PDB entry 4DQO | X-ray diffraction, 2.44 A resolution | chains H and C of the 3 polymer chains in the assembly

# Chain H
Name: PG16 Fab Heavy Chain
From: Homo sapiens
Notes: antibody fragment or engineered binder
Chain sequence (246 residues; numbered 1 to 222 plus 24 insertion-coded residues; the number before each row is that of its first residue; a row labelled like 82A-82C holds insertion residues (82A, then the next letters in order)):
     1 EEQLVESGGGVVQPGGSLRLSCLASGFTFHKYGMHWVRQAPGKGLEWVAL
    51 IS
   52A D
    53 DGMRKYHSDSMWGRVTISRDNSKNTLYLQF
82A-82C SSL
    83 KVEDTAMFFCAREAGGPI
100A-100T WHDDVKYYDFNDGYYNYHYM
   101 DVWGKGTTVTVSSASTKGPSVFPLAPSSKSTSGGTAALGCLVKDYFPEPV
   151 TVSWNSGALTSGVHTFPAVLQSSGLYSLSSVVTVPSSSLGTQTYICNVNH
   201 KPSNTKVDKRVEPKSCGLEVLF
Not modelled in the structure: 217-222
Modified residues: Glu1 (pyroglutamic acid; PCA); Tyr100H (o-sulfo-l-tyrosine; TYS)
Disulfides: Cys22-Cys92, Cys140-Cys196
Reported in the primary citation:
  - binding site for N-acetyl-alpha-neuraminic acid: Lys57, His59
  - binding site for beta-D-galactopyranose: Trp64
  - mutagenesis - W64R: decreased binding to N-glycan 173

# Chain C
Name: 1FD6-V1V2 scaffold ZM109 HIV-1 strain
From: Human immunodeficiency virus 1
Chain sequence (124 residues; numbered 118 to 246 plus 16 insertion-coded residues; 21 numbers in that range are skipped by the numbering (no residue carries them; nothing is unmodelled there); the number before each row is that of its first residue; a row labelled like 178A-178P holds insertion residues (178A, then the next letters in order)):
   118 MTTFKLAACVTLACT
   143 SPAAHAESETRVKHCSFNITTDVKDRKQKVNATFYD
178A-178P LDIVPLSSSDASSASS
   190 LYRLISCQTTTTEAVDAATAAKVFKQYANDNGIDGEWTYDDATKTFTVTE
   240 GLEVLFQ
Not modelled in the structure: 118, 143-152, 178, 178A-178P, 239-246
Disulfides: Cys126-Cys196, Cys131-Cys157
Glycans and other covalent adducts: N-acetylglucosamine (NAG) linked to Asn160; glycan linked to Asn173
Reported in the primary citation:
  - post-translational modification sites: Asn160, Asn173

# Interface between chain H and chain C
Contacting residue pairs - 21 pairs, chain H then chain C:
  Asp100D(H) with Asp167(C)
  Val100E(H) with Asp167(C); Lys169(C)
  Lys100F(H) with Asp167(C), hydrogen bond (backbone-backbone); Arg168(C); Lys169(C), hydrogen bond (backbone-backbone)
  Tyr100G(H) with Asn160(C); Lys169(C)
  Tyr100H(H) with Arg168(C); Lys169(C), hydrogen bond (backbone-backbone); Gln170(C); Lys171(C), hydrogen bond (backbone-backbone)
  Asp100I(H) with Gln170(C)
  Phe100J(H) with Lys171(C); Val172(C); Asn173(C)
  Asn100K(H) with Gln170(C)
  Asp100L(H) with Thr163(C); Arg168(C), salt bridge; Gln170(C)
  Tyr100O(H) with Lys171(C)
From the paper, about this interface:
  - pairs named by the authors: Arg168(C)-Asp100L(H) (salt bridge), Lys171(C)-Asp100I(H)
  - epitope / paratope residues, chain C: Arg168(C), Lys171(C)

# In short
10 residues of chain H and 9 residues of chain C are in contact; the contacts include 4 hydrogen bonds and 1
salt bridge. Polar contacts include Asp100L(H)-Arg168(C), Lys100F(H)-Asp167(C) and Lys100F(H)-Lys169(C). The
paper describes a salt bridge between Arg168(C) and Asp100L(H); a contact between Lys171(C) and Asp100I(H).
The paper reports a binding site for N-acetyl-alpha-neuraminic acid at Lys57(H) and His59(H); W64R of chain H
reduces binding to N-glycan 173.
Here chain H is PG16 Fab Heavy Chain (Homo sapiens) and chain C is 1FD6-V1V2 scaffold ZM109 HIV-1 strain
(Human immunodeficiency virus 1). Entry 4DQO (Crystal Structure of PG16 Fab in Complex with V1V2 Region from
HIV-1 strain ZM109) was determined by X-ray diffraction.
